Entry 5ZYS (X-ray diffraction, 1.78 A resolution); this record covers chains A and B.

[Chain A]
Molecule: Membrane-associated guanylate kinase, WW and PDZ domain-containing protein 1
Organism: Mus musculus
Reference sequence: Q6RHR9 (MAGI1_MOUSE); numbering as in UniProt (aligned over 826-918)
Amino-acid sequence (97 residues; row label = number of the first residue in the row):
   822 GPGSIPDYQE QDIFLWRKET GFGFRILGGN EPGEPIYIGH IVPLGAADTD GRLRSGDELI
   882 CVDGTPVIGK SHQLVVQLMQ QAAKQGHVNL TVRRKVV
Not modelled in the structure: 822-827, 918
Differences from the reference sequence: expression tag (822-825)
From the paper describing this entry:
  - mutagenesis - L848D: decreased binding to full-length Nephrin
  - mutagenesis - R846A: abolished localization to Nephrin
  - specificity-determining residues: R846 (by similarity / conservation)
  - specificity-determining residues: Y858, H861

[Chain B]
Molecule: Nephrin
Amino-acid sequence (10 residues; row label = number of the first residue in the row):
  1247 LPFELRGHLV

[Chain A / chain B interface]
Contacting residue pairs - 24 pairs, chain A then chain B:
  G842(A) - V1256(B)
  F843(A) - V1256(B)  hydrogen bond (backbone-backbone)
  G844(A) - V1256(B)  hydrogen bond (backbone-backbone)
  F845(A) - H1254(B)
  F845(A) - L1255(B)
  F845(A) - V1256(B)  hydrogen bond (backbone-backbone)
  R846(A) - E1250(B)
  R846(A) - L1251(B)  hydrogen bond (side chain-backbone)
  R846(A) - R1252(B)  hydrogen bond (side chain-backbone)
  R846(A) - G1253(B)  hydrogen bond (side chain-backbone)
  R846(A) - H1254(B)
  R846(A) - L1255(B)
  I847(A) - G1253(B)
  I847(A) - H1254(B)  hydrogen bond (backbone-backbone)
  I847(A) - V1256(B)  hydrophobic
  L848(A) - R1252(B)
  L848(A) - G1253(B)
  G860(A) - F1249(B)
  H861(A) - F1249(B)
  H861(A) - E1250(B)
  V863(A) - L1255(B)  hydrophobic
  H893(A) - H1254(B)
  V897(A) - H1254(B)
  M900(A) - V1256(B)  hydrophobic
Other interface residues (no listed pair), chain A (14 interface residues in all): S876
The authors on this interface:
  - interface residues, chain A: F843(A), F845(A), R846(A), L848(A), H861(A), M900(A)
  - hot spots on chain A (mutagenesis) - R846A, R846K, R846S: decreased binding to Nephrin (chain B)

[Overview]
The interface between chain A and chain B involves 14 residues on one side and 8 on the other; the contacts
include 7 hydrogen bonds. Among the polar pairs are G844(A)-V1256(B), R846(A)-L1251(B) and R846(A)-R1252(B).
From the paper: R846A, R846K and R846S of chain A reduce binding to Nephrin (chain B); interface residues
F843(A), F845(A) and R846(A) among others.
Here chain A is Membrane-associated guanylate kinase, WW and PDZ domain-containing protein 1 (Mus musculus)
and chain B is Nephrin. Entry 5ZYS (Structure of Nephrin/MAGI1 complex) was determined by X-ray diffraction.
